Entry 9KNS (X-ray diffraction, 2.70 A resolution); this record covers chains A and B.

[Chain A (and B)]
Molecule: Protein Hook homolog 3
Organism: Homo sapiens
Notes: chain B of this document is another copy of the same molecule, construct and numbering; everything in this record applies to it too
UniProt: Q86VS8 (HOOK3_HUMAN); residues 553-624 here = UniProt positions 553-624
Sequence (75 residues; numbered 550 to 624; the number before each row is that of its first residue):
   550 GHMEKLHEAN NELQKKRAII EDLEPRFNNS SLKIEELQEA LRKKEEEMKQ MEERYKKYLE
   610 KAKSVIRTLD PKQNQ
Unresolved in the structure: 624 (chain B: fully traced)
Differences from the reference sequence: expression tag (550-552)
Modified residues: Mse-552 (selenomethionine); Mse-597 (selenomethionine; parent Met); Mse-600 (selenomethionine; parent Met)
Reported in the primary citation:
  - mutagenesis - V614E: decreased stability

[Chain A / chain B interface]
Pairs across the interface (57; chain A residue first):
  His-551(A) with His-551(B), hydrogen bond; Leu-555(B)
  Lys-554(A) with Leu-555(B)
  Leu-555(A) with Lys-554(B); Leu-555(B)
  Glu-561(A) with Leu-562(B); Arg-566(B), salt bridge
  Leu-562(A) with Ala-558(B); Glu-561(B); Leu-562(B); Lys-565(B)
  Lys-565(A) with Lys-565(B); Arg-566(B); Ile-569(B)
  Ile-568(A) with Ile-569(B), hydrophobic
  Ile-569(A) with Ile-568(B), hydrophobic; Ile-569(B), hydrophobic
  Leu-572(A) with Leu-572(B), hydrophobic; Phe-576(B), hydrophobic
  Glu-573(A) with Leu-572(B)
  Phe-576(A) with Leu-572(B), hydrophobic; Arg-575(B); Phe-576(B), hydrophobic; Ser-579(B)
  Ser-579(A) with Ser-579(B), hydrogen bond; Ile-583(B)
  Lys-582(A) with Ile-583(B); Gln-587(B)
  Ile-583(A) with Ser-579(B); Lys-582(B); Ile-583(B), hydrophobic; Leu-586(B)
  Leu-586(A) with Ile-583(B); Leu-586(B), hydrophobic; Gln-587(B)
  Gln-587(A) with Leu-586(B)
  Ala-589(A) with Leu-590(B)
  Leu-590(A) with Ala-589(B); Leu-590(B), hydrophobic
  Lys-593(A) with Glu-594(B)
  Glu-594(A) with Lys-593(B), salt bridge
  Mse-597(A) with Lys-593(B); Glu-596(B); Mse-597(B)
  Mse-600(A) with Mse-597(B), hydrophobic; Mse-600(B), hydrophobic; Glu-601(B)
  Glu-601(A) with Mse-600(B)
  Arg-603(A) with Tyr-604(B)
  Tyr-604(A) with Mse-600(B), hydrophobic; Arg-603(B), hydrogen bond; Tyr-604(B)
  Tyr-607(A) with Tyr-604(B); Tyr-607(B), hydrophobic; Ala-611(B)
  Leu-608(A) with Tyr-607(B)
  Ala-611(A) with Tyr-607(B)
Interface residues without a listed pair, chain A (34 interface residues in all): Ala-558, Asn-559, Arg-566, Arg-575, Glu-596, Leu-618
Interface residues without a listed pair, chain B (34 interface residues in all): Asn-559, Glu-573, Leu-608, Leu-618

[Summary]
The chain A/chain B interface involves 34 residues from each chain, with 3 hydrogen bonds and 2 salt bridges.
Polar contacts include Glu-561(A)/Arg-566(B), Glu-594(A)/Lys-593(B) and His-551(A)/His-551(B). From the paper:
V614E of chain A reduces stability.
Chain A and chain B are both Protein Hook homolog 3 (Homo sapiens); the structure, Crystal structure of
Hook3(553-624), was determined by X-ray diffraction, deposited together with 9KO8.
